Entry 6RW2 (X-ray diffraction, 2.26 A resolution); this record covers chains A and B.

Chain A:
Protein: Ephrin type-A receptor 2
Source organism: Homo sapiens
Notes: EC 2.7.10.1
UniProtKB: P29317 (EPHA2_HUMAN); residue numbers follow UniProt; this construct covers 27-201
Sequence (193 residues; numbered 9 to 201; the number before each row is that of its first residue):
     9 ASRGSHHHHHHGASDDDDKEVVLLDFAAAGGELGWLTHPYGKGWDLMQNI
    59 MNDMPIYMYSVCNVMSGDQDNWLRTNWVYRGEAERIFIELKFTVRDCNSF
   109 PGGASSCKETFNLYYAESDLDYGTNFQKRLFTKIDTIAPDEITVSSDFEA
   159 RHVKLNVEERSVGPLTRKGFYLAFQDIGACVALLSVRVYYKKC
Unresolved in the structure: 9-26
Differences from the reference sequence: expression tag (9-26)
Disulfides: Cys201 forms a disulfide with the same residue of a neighbouring copy of this chain
Disulfides: Cys70-Cys188, Cys105-Cys115
Residues lining bound ligands: EphA2 (29N; 1,1',1''-(1,3,5-triazinane-1,3,5-triyl)tripropan-1-one): Asp53, Met55, Met66, Cys70
UniProt features mapped onto this chain:
  - mutagenesis: Arg103 (R103E: Significantly reduced response to EFNA1)

Chain B:
Protein: Ala-arg-asp-cys-pro-leu-val-asn-pro-leu-cys-leu-his-pro-gly-trp-thr-cys
Sequence (18 residues; each row starts with the number of its first residue; numbers below 1 keep their minus sign (Ala-1 is residue -1)):
    -1 ARDCPLVNPLCLHPGWTC
Covalent attachments: EphA2 (29N) linked to Cys2, Cys9, Cys16
Residues lining bound ligands: EphA2 (29N; 1,1',1''-(1,3,5-triazinane-1,3,5-triyl)tripropan-1-one): Arg0, Pro3, Leu4, Val5, Trp14, Thr15

How chain A and chain B interact:
Contacting residue pairs (42):
  Gly49(A) - Arg0(B)
  Asp53(A) - Arg0(B)  salt bridge
  Asp53(A) - Cys16(B)
  Leu54(A) - Thr15(B)
  Leu54(A) - Cys16(B)
  Met55(A) - Trp14(B)  hydrophobic
  Met55(A) - Thr15(B)
  Gln56(A) - Gly13(B)
  Gln56(A) - Trp14(B)
  Gln56(A) - Thr15(B)  hydrogen bond (backbone-backbone)
  Asn57(A) - His11(B)  hydrogen bond (side chain-backbone)
  Asn57(A) - Pro12(B)  hydrogen bond (side chain-backbone)
  Asn57(A) - Gly13(B)  hydrogen bond (side chain-backbone)
  Asn57(A) - Trp14(B)
  Ile58(A) - His11(B)
  Met59(A) - Leu8(B)  hydrophobic
  Met59(A) - His11(B)
  Ile64(A) - Trp14(B)  hydrophobic
  Met66(A) - Val5(B)  hydrophobic
  Met66(A) - Asn6(B)
  Met66(A) - Trp14(B)  hydrophobic
  Ser68(A) - Val5(B)
  Cys70(A) - Cys2(B)
  Cys70(A) - Pro3(B)
  Cys70(A) - Val5(B)  hydrophobic
  Thr101(A) - Asn6(B)  hydrogen bond
  Arg103(A) - Pro3(B)
  Arg103(A) - Leu4(B)  hydrogen bond (side chain-backbone)
  Arg103(A) - Val5(B)
  Phe108(A) - Pro3(B)  hydrophobic
  Asp155(A) - Pro7(B)
  Phe156(A) - Leu4(B)
  Phe156(A) - Asn6(B)
  Phe156(A) - Pro7(B)
  Phe156(A) - Leu10(B)
  Arg159(A) - Leu10(B)
  His160(A) - Pro7(B)
  Val161(A) - Leu8(B)  hydrophobic
  Cys188(A) - Val5(B)  hydrophobic
  Ala190(A) - Val5(B)  hydrophobic
  Ala190(A) - Asn6(B)
  Leu192(A) - Leu8(B)  hydrophobic
Other interface residues (no listed pair), chain A (28 interface residues in all): Val69, Asn71, Met73, Thr151, Val189
Other interface residues (no listed pair), chain B (16 interface residues in all): Cys9

In short:
Chain A and chain B form an interface of 28 and 16 residues respectively, with 6 hydrogen bonds and 1 salt
bridge. Among the polar pairs are Asp53(A)-Arg0(B), Asn57(A)-His11(B) and Asn57(A)-Pro12(B). Ligands of chain
A: EphA2. Covalently linked EphA2: at Cys2(B).
Here chain A is Ephrin type-A receptor 2 (Homo sapiens) and chain B is
Ala-arg-asp-cys-pro-leu-val-asn-pro-leu-cys-leu-his-pro-gly-trp-thr-cys. Entry 6RW2 (Bicycle Toxin Conjugate
bound to EphA2) was determined by X-ray diffraction.
